PDB entry 1CA0 | X-ray diffraction, 2.10 A resolution | chains A and B of the 4 polymer chains in the assembly

== Chain A ==
Name: Bovine chymotrypsin
Organism: Bos taurus
Notes: EC 3.4.21.1
Reference sequence: P00766 (CTRA_BOVIN); residue numbers follow UniProt; this construct covers 1-13
Amino-acid sequence (13 residues; numbered 1 to 13; the number before each row is that of its first residue):
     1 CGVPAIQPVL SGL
Not modelled in the structure: 12-13

== Chain B ==
Name: Bovine chymotrypsin
Organism: Bos taurus
Notes: EC 3.4.21.1
Reference sequence: P00766 (CTRA_BOVIN); numbering as in UniProt (aligned over 16-146)
Amino-acid sequence (131 residues; numbered 16 to 146; the number before each row is that of its first residue):
    16 IVNGEEAVPG SWPWQVSLQD KTGFHFCGGS LINENWVVTA AHCGVTTSDV VVAGEFDQGS
    76 SSEKIQKLKI AKVFKNSKYN SLTINNDITL LKLSTAASFS QTVSAVCLPS ASDDFAAGTT
   136 CVTTGWGLTR Y
Swiss-Prot annotation at these positions:
  - active site (Charge relay system): His57, Asp102
Disulfide bonds: Cys42-Cys58

== Chain A / chain B interface ==
Pairs across the interface - 24 pairs, chain A then chain B:
  Cys1(A) - Ala120(B)
  Cys1(A) - Val121(B)
  Cys1(A) - Cys122(B)  disulfide
  Gly2(A) - Trp29(B)
  Gly2(A) - Ala120(B)  hydrogen bond (backbone-backbone)
  Gly2(A) - Val121(B)
  Gly2(A) - Cys122(B)  hydrogen bond (backbone-side chain)
  Pro4(A) - Ser26(B)
  Pro4(A) - Pro28(B)
  Pro4(A) - Trp29(B)  hydrophobic
  Ala5(A) - Gln116(B)
  Ile6(A) - Val23(B)  hydrophobic
  Ile6(A) - Pro24(B)
  Ile6(A) - Gly25(B)
  Ile6(A) - Ser26(B)
  Ile6(A) - Gln116(B)
  Ile6(A) - Thr117(B)
  Gln7(A) - Ser26(B)
  Pro8(A) - Ser26(B)
  Pro8(A) - Trp27(B)  hydrophobic
  Val9(A) - Glu20(B)
  Val9(A) - Val23(B)  hydrophobic
  Leu10(A) - Glu20(B)
  Ser11(A) - Glu20(B)  hydrogen bond (backbone-side chain)
Also at the interface, not in a pair above, chain A (11 interface residues in all): Val3
Also at the interface, not in a pair above, chain B (14 interface residues in all): Val137
Cross-chain cystine bridges: Cys1(A)-Cys122(B)

== In short ==
The interface between chain A and chain B involves 11 residues on one side and 14 on the other, with 1
disulfide bond and 3 hydrogen bonds. Among the polar pairs are Gly2(A)-Cys122(B), Ser11(A)-Glu20(B) and
Gly2(A)-Ala120(B).
Here chain A is Bovine chymotrypsin and chain B is Bovine chymotrypsin, both from Bos taurus. Entry 1CA0
(Bovine chymotrypsin complexed to appi) was determined by X-ray diffraction (same publication as 1TAW).
